PDB entry 6CRI | electron microscopy, 6.80 A resolution (low resolution: residue-level contacts below are approximate; hydrogen-bond / salt-bridge calls are withheld) | chains W and Y of the 24 polymer chains in the assembly

# Chain W
Name: AP-1 complex subunit mu-1
Organism: Mus musculus
Reference sequence: P35585 (AP1M1_MOUSE); residue numbers follow UniProt; this construct covers 2-423
Amino-acid sequence (422 residues; numbered 2 to 423; the number before each row is that of its first residue):
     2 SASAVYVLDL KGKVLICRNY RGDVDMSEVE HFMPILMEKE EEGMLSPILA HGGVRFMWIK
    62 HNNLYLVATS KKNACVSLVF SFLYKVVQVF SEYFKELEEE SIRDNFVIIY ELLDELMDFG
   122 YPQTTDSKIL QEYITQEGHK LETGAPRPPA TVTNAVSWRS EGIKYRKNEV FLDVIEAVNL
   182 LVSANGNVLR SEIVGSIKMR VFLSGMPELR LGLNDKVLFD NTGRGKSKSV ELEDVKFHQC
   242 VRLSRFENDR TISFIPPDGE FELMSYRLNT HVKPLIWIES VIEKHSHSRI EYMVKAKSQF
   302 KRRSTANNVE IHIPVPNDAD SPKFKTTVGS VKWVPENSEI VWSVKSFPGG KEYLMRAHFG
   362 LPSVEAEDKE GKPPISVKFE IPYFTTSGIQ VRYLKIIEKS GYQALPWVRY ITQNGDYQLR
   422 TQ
Unresolved in the structure: 139-145
Swiss-Prot annotation at these positions:
  - modified residue: Ser2 (N-acetylserine), Thr152 (Phosphothreonine), Thr154 (Phosphothreonine), Thr223 (Phosphothreonine)

# Chain Y
Name: Bone marrow stromal antigen 2, Protein Nef chimera
Organism: Homo sapiens
Notes: fragment: Tetherin Nef
Reference sequence: chimeric construct of Q10589, Q90VU7: residues -29 to -10 from Q10589 (BST2_HUMAN) positions 2-21 (UniProt number = residue number + 31); residues 1-206 from Q90VU7 positions 1-206 (same numbers)
Amino-acid sequence (264 residues; each row starts with the number of its first residue; numbers below 1 keep their minus sign (Met-57 is residue -57)):
   -57 MSYYHHHHHH DYDIPTTENL YFQGAMGSAS TSYDYCRVPM EDGDKRCKGS DEASEGSGMG
     3 GKWSKSSVIG WPAVRERMRR AEPAADGVGA VSRDLEKHGA ITSSNTAANN AACAWLEAQE
    63 EEEVGFPVTP QVPLRPMTYK AAVDLSHFLK EKGGLEGLIH SQRRQDILDL WIYHTQGYFP
   123 DWQNYTPGPG VRYPLTFGWC YKLVPVEPDK VEEANKGENT SLLHPVSLHG MDDPEREVLE
   183 WRFDSRLAFH HVARELHPEY FKNC
Unresolved in the structure: -57 to 5, 27-63, 149-157, 168-179, 205-206
Sequence notes: expression tag (-57 to -30); linker (-9 to 0)
Reported in the primary citation:
  - post-translational modification sites: Ser169

# How chain W and chain Y interact
Pairs across the interface (46; chain W residue first):
  Phe220(W) - Asp123(Y)
  Asn222(W) - Tyr202(Y)
  Thr223(W) - Tyr202(Y)
  Thr223(W) - Phe203(Y)
  Gly224(W) - Leu137(Y)
  Arg225(W) - Asp123(Y)
  Arg225(W) - Asn126(Y)
  Arg225(W) - Leu137(Y)
  Lys227(W) - Asn126(Y)
  Lys227(W) - Tyr127(Y)
  Ser228(W) - Asp123(Y)
  Ser228(W) - Asn126(Y)
  Lys229(W) - Phe68(Y)
  Asp250(W) - Lys204(Y)
  Val273(W) - Val66(Y)
  Lys274(W) - Glu64(Y)
  Lys274(W) - Glu65(Y)
  Lys274(W) - Val66(Y)
  Pro275(W) - Val66(Y)
  Leu276(W) - Val66(Y)
  Gln300(W) - Glu64(Y)
  Gln300(W) - Glu65(Y)
  Gln300(W) - Val66(Y)
  Phe301(W) - Glu64(Y)
  Phe301(W) - Val66(Y)
  Lys302(W) - Glu65(Y)
  Lys302(W) - Val66(Y)
  Lys302(W) - Gly67(Y)
  Lys302(W) - Pro69(Y)
  Arg303(W) - Glu64(Y)
  Ser305(W) - Pro69(Y)
  Tyr384(W) - Pro69(Y)
  Tyr384(W) - Val70(Y)
  Phe385(W) - Val66(Y)
  Phe385(W) - Gly67(Y)
  Phe385(W) - Phe68(Y)
  Phe385(W) - Pro69(Y)
  Thr386(W) - Gly67(Y)
  Thr386(W) - Phe68(Y)
  Thr387(W) - Gly67(Y)
  Thr387(W) - Phe68(Y)
  Gly389(W) - Phe68(Y)
  Gln391(W) - Phe121(Y)
  Val392(W) - Phe121(Y)
  Arg393(W) - Asp123(Y)
  Tyr411(W) - Val70(Y)
Also at the interface, not in a pair above, chain W (28 interface residues in all): Ser388
Also at the interface, not in a pair above, chain Y (21 interface residues in all): Pro72, Pro78, Gln104, Tyr115, Pro122, Thr128

# Summary
The interface between chain W and chain Y involves 28 residues on one side and 21 on the other. The paper
reports a modification site at Ser169(Y).
Chain W is AP-1 complex subunit mu-1 (Mus musculus) and chain Y is Bone marrow stromal antigen 2, Protein Nef
chimera (Homo sapiens); the structure, Structure of the cargo bound AP-1:Arf1:tetherin-Nef stable closed
trimer, was determined by electron microscopy, deposited together with 6CM9, 6D83, 6D84 and 6DFF.
